PDB entry 7L1V | electron microscopy, 3.00 A resolution | chains A and H of the 6 polymer chains in the assembly

== Chain A ==
Protein: Engineered Guanine nucleotide-binding protein subunit alpha
From: Homo sapiens
Chain sequence (244 residues; row label = number of the first residue in the row; note: 141 numbers in that range are skipped by the numbering (no residue carries them; nothing is unmodelled there)):
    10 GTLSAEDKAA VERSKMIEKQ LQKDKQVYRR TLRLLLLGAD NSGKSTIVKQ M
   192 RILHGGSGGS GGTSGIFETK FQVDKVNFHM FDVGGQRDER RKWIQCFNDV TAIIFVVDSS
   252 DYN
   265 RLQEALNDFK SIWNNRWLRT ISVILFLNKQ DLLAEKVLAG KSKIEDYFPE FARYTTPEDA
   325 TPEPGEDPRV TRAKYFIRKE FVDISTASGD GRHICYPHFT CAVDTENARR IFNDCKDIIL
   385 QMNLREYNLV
Disordered / not traced: 10, 192-206

== Chain H ==
Protein: single-chain antibody Fv fragment (svFv16)
From: Mus musculus
Notes: antibody fragment or engineered binder
Chain sequence (250 residues; row label = number of the first residue in the row; numbers below 1 keep their minus sign (Gly-1 is residue -1)):
    -1 GSDVQLVESG GGLVQPGGSR KLSCSASGFA FSSFGMHWVR QAPEKGLEWV AYISSGSGTI
    59 YYADTVKGRF TISRDDPKNT LFLQMTSLRS EDTAMYYCVR SIYYYGSSPF DFWGQGTTLT
   119 VSSGGGGSGG GGSGGGGSDI VMTQATSSVP VTPGESVSIS CRSSKSLLHS NGNTYLYWFL
   179 QRPGQSPQLL IYRMSNLASG VPDRFSGSGS GTAFTLTISR LEAEDVGVYY CMQHLEYPLT
   239 FGAGTKLELK
Disordered / not traced: -1 to 0, 121-134, 248
Disulfides: Cys22-Cys96, Cys159-Cys229

== Chain A / chain H interface ==
Pairs across the interface (23; chain A residue first):
  Thr11(A) - His167(H)  hydrogen bond (backbone-side chain)
  Ser13(A) - Tyr173(H)
  Ser13(A) - Leu233(H)
  Ala14(A) - Leu233(H)
  Ala14(A) - Tyr235(H)  hydrophobic
  Glu15(A) - Tyr101(H)
  Glu15(A) - Tyr173(H)
  Glu15(A) - Tyr175(H)  hydrogen bond
  Glu15(A) - Arg191(H)  salt bridge
  Glu15(A) - His232(H)
  Asp16(A) - Asn169(H)  hydrogen bond
  Asp16(A) - Tyr173(H)
  Ala18(A) - Tyr101(H)  hydrophobic
  Ala19(A) - Tyr101(H)
  Glu21(A) - Ser52(H)  hydrogen bond
  Glu21(A) - Ser53(H)
  Glu21(A) - Gly56(H)
  Glu21(A) - Thr57(H)
  Arg22(A) - Ile100(H)
  Arg22(A) - Tyr101(H)
  Arg22(A) - Tyr102(H)
  Met25(A) - Ser53(H)
  Met25(A) - Gly54(H)
Interface residues without a listed pair, chain A (12 interface residues in all): Leu12, Lys17
Interface residues without a listed pair, chain H (19 interface residues in all): Tyr59, Pro107, Ser168

== Summary ==
12 residues of chain A and 19 residues of chain H are in contact; the contacts include 4 hydrogen bonds and 1
salt bridge. Among the polar pairs are Glu15(A)-Arg191(H), Thr11(A)-His167(H) and Glu15(A)-Tyr175(H).
Chain A is Engineered Guanine nucleotide-binding protein subunit alpha (Homo sapiens) and chain H is
single-chain antibody Fv fragment (svFv16) (Mus musculus); the structure, Orexin Receptor 2 (OX2R) in Complex
with G Protein and Small-Molecule Agonist Compound 1, was determined by electron microscopy (same publication
as 7L1U).
